3UBC - chains A and D of the 3 polymer chains in the assembly; structure by X-ray diffraction, 1.65 A resolution.

[Chain A (and D)]
Name: Hemoglobin-like flavoprotein
From: Methylacidiphilum infernorum V4
Notes: chain D of this document is another copy of the same molecule, construct and numbering; everything in this record applies to it too
Reference sequence: B3DUZ7 (B3DUZ7_METI4); residues 2-132 here = UniProt positions 2-132
Sequence (131 residues; each row starts with the number of its first residue):
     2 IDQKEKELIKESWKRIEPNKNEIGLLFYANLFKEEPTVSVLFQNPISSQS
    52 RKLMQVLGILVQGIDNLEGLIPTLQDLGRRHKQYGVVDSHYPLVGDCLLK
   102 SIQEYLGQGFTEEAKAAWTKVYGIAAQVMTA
Bound ions: heme Fe: H82 (together with oxygen molecule)
Ligand contacts:
  - heme (HEM): V39, L42, F43, Q44, N45, Q50, K53, L54, V57, L78, R81, H82, Y85, V87, H91, Y92, V95, Y123, A126, M130
  - oxygen molecule (OXY): F28, Y29, F43, Q50, L54, H82

[Chain A / chain D interface]
Contacting residue pairs (33; chain A residue first):
  N22(A) - Y106(D)
  E23(A) - E23(D)
  E23(A) - L26(D)
  L26(A) - E23(D)
  L26(A) - L26(D)  hydrophobic
  L26(A) - L27(D)  hydrophobic
  L27(A) - I47(D)  hydrophobic
  L27(A) - S48(D)
  Y29(A) - A30(D)  hydrophobic
  A30(A) - Y29(D)  hydrophobic
  A30(A) - A30(D)
  A30(A) - F33(D)
  A30(A) - I47(D)  hydrophobic
  N31(A) - I47(D)
  F33(A) - A30(D)
  F33(A) - F33(D)  hydrophobic
  F33(A) - K34(D)
  K34(A) - S40(D)  hydrogen bond (side chain-backbone)
  K34(A) - F43(D)  hydrogen bond (side chain-backbone)
  P37(A) - P37(D)  hydrophobic
  S40(A) - K34(D)  hydrogen bond (backbone-side chain)
  F43(A) - K34(D)  hydrogen bond (backbone-side chain)
  P46(A) - E105(D)
  I47(A) - L27(D)  hydrophobic
  I47(A) - A30(D)  hydrophobic
  I47(A) - N31(D)
  I47(A) - E105(D)  hydrogen bond (backbone-side chain)
  S48(A) - L27(D)
  S48(A) - E105(D)  hydrogen bond
  E105(A) - P46(D)
  E105(A) - I47(D)  hydrogen bond (side chain-backbone)
  E105(A) - S48(D)  hydrogen bond
  Y106(A) - N22(D)
Other interface residues (no listed pair), chain A (18 interface residues in all): V41
Other interface residues (no listed pair), chain D (18 interface residues in all): V41

[In short]
Chain A and chain D each contribute 18 residues to their interface; the contacts include 8 hydrogen bonds.
Polar pairs include K34(A)-S40(D), K34(A)-F43(D) and I47(A)-E105(D). Ligands of chain A: heme and oxygen
molecule.
Chain A and chain D are both Hemoglobin-like flavoprotein (Methylacidiphilum infernorum V4); the structure,
Oxygen-bound hell's gate globin I by LB nanotemplate method, was determined by X-ray diffraction together with
3UBV from the same study.
